5AO2 - chains A and B of the 4 polymer chains in the assembly; structure by X-ray diffraction, 2.97 A resolution.

# Chain A (and B)
Name: Deoxynucleoside triphosphate triphosphohydrolase SAMHD1
From: Homo sapiens
Notes: EC 3.1.5.-; chain B of this document is another copy of the same molecule, construct and numbering; everything in this record applies to it too
Reference sequence: Q9Y3Z3 (SAMH1_HUMAN); residues 115-583 here = UniProt positions 115-583
Amino-acid sequence (491 residues; each row starts with the number of its first residue):
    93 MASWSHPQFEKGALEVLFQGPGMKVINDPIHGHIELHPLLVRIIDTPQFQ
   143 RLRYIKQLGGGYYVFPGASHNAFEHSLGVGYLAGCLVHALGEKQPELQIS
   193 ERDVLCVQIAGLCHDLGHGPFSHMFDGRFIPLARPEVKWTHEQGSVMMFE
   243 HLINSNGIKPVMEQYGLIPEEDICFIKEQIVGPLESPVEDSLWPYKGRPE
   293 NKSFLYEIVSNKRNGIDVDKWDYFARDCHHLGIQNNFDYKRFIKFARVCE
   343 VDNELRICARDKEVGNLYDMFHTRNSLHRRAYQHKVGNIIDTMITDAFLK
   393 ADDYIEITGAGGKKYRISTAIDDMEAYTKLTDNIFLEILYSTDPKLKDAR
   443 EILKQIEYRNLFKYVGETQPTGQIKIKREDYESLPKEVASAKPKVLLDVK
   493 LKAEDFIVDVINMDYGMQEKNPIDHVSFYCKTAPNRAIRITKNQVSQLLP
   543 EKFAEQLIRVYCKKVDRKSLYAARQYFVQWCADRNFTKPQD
Disordered / not traced: 93-114, 277-283, 506-514, 531-546, 583 (chain B: 93-114, 277-284, 506-546, 583)
Disulfides: Cys341-Cys350
Differences from the reference sequence: expression tag (93-114); engineered mutation Ala164 (Arg in Q9Y3Z3)
Ion coordination: Fe ion: His167, His206, Asp207, Asp311
Small-molecule neighbours:
  - 2'-deoxyguanosine-5'-triphosphate (DGT), molecule 1: Lys116, Val117, Ile118, Val133, Ile136, Asp137, Gln142, Arg145, Phe165
  - 2'-deoxyguanosine-5'-triphosphate (DGT), molecule 2: Tyr155, Val156, Pro158, Val378, Arg451, Leu453
UniProt features mapped onto this chain:
  - active site: His233
  - binding site (GTP): Lys116, Val117, Asp137, Gln142, Arg145, Arg451, Lys455, Lys523
  - binding site (dATP): Asn119, Gln149, Val156, His210, His215, Lys312, Tyr315, Asp319, Arg333, Arg352, Lys354, Asn358, Arg366, Gln375, His376, Lys377, Lys523
  - binding site (dCTP): Asn119, Gln149, Val156, His210, His215, Lys312, Tyr315, Asp319, Arg333, Arg352, Lys354, Arg366, Arg372, Gln375, His376, Lys377, Lys523
  - binding site (dGTP): Asn119, Gln149, Leu150, Val156, Lys312, Tyr315, Asp319, Arg333, Arg352, Lys354, Asn358, Arg366, Tyr374, Gln375, His376, Lys377, Lys523
  - binding site (dTTP): Asn119, Gln149, Val156, His210, His215, Lys312, Tyr315, Asp319, Arg333, Arg352, Lys354, Gln375, His376, Lys377, Lys523
  - binding site (Mn(2+)): His167, His206, Asp207, Asp311
  - cross-link (Glycyl lysine isopeptide (Lys-Gly)): Lys467 (interchain with G-Cter in SUMO2), Lys469 (interchain with G-Cter in SUMO2), Lys492 (interchain with G-Cter in SUMO2)
  - natural variant: Asp120 to His123 (deletion: In AGS5), His123 (H123P: In AGS5), Arg143 (R143C: In AGS5; R143H: In AGS5), Arg145 (R145Q: In AGS5), His167 (H167Y: In AGS5), Ile201 (I201N: In AGS5 and CHBL2), Gly209 (G209S: In AGS5), Met254 (M254V: In AGS5), Arg290 (R290H: In AGS5), Leu369 (L369S: In AGS5), Met385 (M385V: In AGS5), Ile448 (I448T: In AGS5)
  - mutagenesis: Asp137 (D137A: Impairs homotetramerization and nearly abolishes dNTPase activity), Gln142 (Q142E/A: Impairs homotetramerization and nearly abolishes dNTPase activity; when associated with K-145), Arg143 (R143A: Abolished ability to restrict infection by viruses), Arg145 (R145A: Impairs homotetramerization and nearly abolishes dNTPase activity. Abolished ability to restrict infection by viruses; R145K: Impairs homotetramerization and nearly abolishes dNTPase activity ...), Gln149 (Q149A: Abolished dNTPase activity without affecting homotetramerization. Abolished dNTPase activity; when associated with A-319), His167 (H167A: Abolished ability to restrict infection by viruses), His206 to Asp207 (Abolishes zinc binding and dNTPase activity. Does not affect ability to promote DNA end resection at stalled replication forks), His206 (H206A: Abolished ability to restrict infection by viruses), Asp207 (D207A: Abolished ability to restrict infection by viruses; D207N/A: Loss of dNTPase activity), His210 (H210A: Abolished dNTPase activity without affecting homotetramerization), His215 (H215A: Abolished dNTPase activity without affecting homotetramerization), Arg226 (R226G: Loss of function in defense response to virus), 24 further mutagenesis entries in UniProt
Reported in the primary citation:
  - binding site for 2'-deoxyguanosine-5'-triphosphate: Lys116, Asp137, Gln142, Arg145, Arg451
  - mutagenesis - R372D: abolished growth
  - mutagenesis - R372D: abolished catalytic activity

# How chain A and chain B interact
Residue-residue contacts - 68 pairs, chain A then chain B:
  Ile118(A) - Pro158(B)  hydrophobic
  Asn119(A) - Pro158(B)
  Asn119(A) - Leu323(B)  hydrogen bond (side chain-backbone)
  Asn119(A) - Gly324(B)
  Pro121(A) - Gly159(B)
  Pro121(A) - His321(B)
  Pro121(A) - His322(B)
  Asp137(A) - Glu449(B)
  Asp137(A) - Tyr450(B)
  Asp137(A) - Arg451(B)
  Thr138(A) - Glu449(B)
  Pro139(A) - Glu449(B)
  Pro139(A) - Tyr450(B)
  Gln142(A) - Glu449(B)
  Arg145(A) - Tyr154(B)  hydrogen bond (side chain-backbone)
  Arg145(A) - Tyr155(B)
  Tyr146(A) - Tyr155(B)  hydrogen bond
  Tyr146(A) - Phe427(B)
  Tyr146(A) - Leu428(B)  hydrophobic
  Tyr154(A) - Arg145(B)  hydrogen bond (backbone-side chain)
  Tyr154(A) - Asn163(B)  hydrogen bond
  Tyr154(A) - Glu166(B)  hydrogen bond
  Tyr155(A) - Arg145(B)
  Tyr155(A) - Tyr146(B)  hydrogen bond
  Pro158(A) - Ile118(B)  hydrophobic
  Pro158(A) - Asn119(B)
  Pro158(A) - Glu166(B)
  Gly159(A) - Pro121(B)
  Ser161(A) - Ser161(B)  hydrogen bond (side chain-backbone)
  Ser161(A) - His162(B)  hydrogen bond (side chain-backbone)
  Ser161(A) - Asn163(B)
  Ser161(A) - Glu166(B)  hydrogen bond
  His162(A) - Ser161(B)
  Asn163(A) - Tyr154(B)  hydrogen bond
  Glu166(A) - Tyr154(B)  hydrogen bond
  Glu166(A) - Pro158(B)
  Glu166(A) - Ser161(B)  hydrogen bond
  Asn248(A) - Tyr450(B)
  His321(A) - Pro121(B)
  His321(A) - His321(B)  hydrogen bond
  His322(A) - Pro121(B)
  His322(A) - Ser161(B)
  His322(A) - His322(B)
  Leu323(A) - Asn119(B)  hydrogen bond (backbone-side chain)
  Gly324(A) - Asn119(B)
  Thr420(A) - Tyr432(B)
  Lys421(A) - Tyr432(B)
  Thr423(A) - Tyr432(B)  hydrogen bond
  Asn425(A) - Asn425(B)  hydrogen bond
  Asn425(A) - Leu428(B)
  Phe427(A) - Tyr146(B)
  Leu428(A) - Tyr146(B)  hydrophobic
  Leu428(A) - Thr423(B)
  Leu428(A) - Asn425(B)
  Tyr432(A) - Thr420(B)
  Tyr432(A) - Lys421(B)
  Tyr432(A) - Thr423(B)  hydrogen bond
  Tyr432(A) - Asn425(B)
  Thr434(A) - Thr400(B)
  Glu449(A) - Asp137(B)
  Glu449(A) - Thr138(B)
  Glu449(A) - Pro139(B)
  Glu449(A) - Gln142(B)
  Glu449(A) - Tyr146(B)
  Tyr450(A) - Asp137(B)
  Tyr450(A) - Pro139(B)
  Tyr450(A) - Asn248(B)
  Arg451(A) - Asp137(B)
Interface residues without a listed pair, chain A (39 interface residues in all): Asp120, Lys148, Phe157, Phe165, Leu169, Thr400
Interface residues without a listed pair, chain B (40 interface residues in all): Asp120, Lys148, Phe165, Leu169, Arg372, Glu429, Thr434

# Summary
Chain A and chain B form an interface of 39 and 40 residues respectively, with 18 hydrogen bonds. Among the
polar pairs are Asn119(A)-Leu323(B), Arg145(A)-Tyr154(B) and Tyr146(A)-Tyr155(B). Ligands of chain A:
2'-deoxyguanosine-5'-triphosphate. From the paper: a binding site for 2'-deoxyguanosine-5'-triphosphate at
Lys116(A), Asp137(A) and Gln142(A) among others; R372D of chain A abolishes growth.
Chain A and chain B are both Deoxynucleoside triphosphate triphosphohydrolase SAMHD1 (Homo sapiens); the
structure, Crystal structure of human SAMHD1 (amino acid residues 115-583) R164A variant bound to dGTP, was
determined by X-ray diffraction (same publication as 5AO3, 5AO0, 5AO1 and 5AO4).
